Entry 5N8N (electron microscopy, 3.28 A resolution); this record covers chains D and P of the 30 polymer chains in the assembly.

== Chain D (and P) ==
Molecule: EvpB family type VI secretion protein
From: Pseudomonas aeruginosa
Notes: chain P of this document is another copy of the same molecule, construct and numbering; everything in this record applies to it too
UniProt: A0A0E1AL03 (A0A0E1AL03_PSEAI); residues 38-498 here = UniProt positions 38-498
Sequence (461 residues; each row starts with the number of its first residue):
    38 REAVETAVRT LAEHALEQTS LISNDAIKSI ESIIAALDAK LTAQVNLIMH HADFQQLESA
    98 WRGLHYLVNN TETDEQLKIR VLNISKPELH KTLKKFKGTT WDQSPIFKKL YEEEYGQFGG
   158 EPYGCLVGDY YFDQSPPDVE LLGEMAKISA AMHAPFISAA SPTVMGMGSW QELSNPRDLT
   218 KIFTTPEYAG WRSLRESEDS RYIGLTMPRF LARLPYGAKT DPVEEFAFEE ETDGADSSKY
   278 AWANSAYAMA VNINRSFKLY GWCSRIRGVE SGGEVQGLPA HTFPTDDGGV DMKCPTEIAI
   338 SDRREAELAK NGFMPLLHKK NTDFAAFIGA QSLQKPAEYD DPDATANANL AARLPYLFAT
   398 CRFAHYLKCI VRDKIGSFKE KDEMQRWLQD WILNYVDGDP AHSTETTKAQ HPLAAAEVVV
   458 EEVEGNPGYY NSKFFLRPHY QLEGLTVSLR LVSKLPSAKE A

== How chain D and chain P interact ==
Contacting residue pairs - 110 pairs, chain D then chain P:
  Ser211(D) with Lys145(P)
  Arg214(D) with Gln140(P)
  Ser301(D) with Phe415(P)
  Arg302(D) with Phe415(P)
  Arg304(D) with Ile412(P); Gly413(P)
  Gly305(D) with Ile412(P)
  Val306(D) with Phe155(P), hydrophobic; Ile412(P)
  Glu307(D) with Asp410(P)
  Ser308(D) with Gly413(P), hydrogen bond (side chain-backbone)
  Ala336(D) with Gln154(P)
  Ile337(D) with Gln154(P)
  Ser338(D) with Glu149(P), hydrogen bond; Gly153(P); Gln154(P)
  Asp339(D) with Gly153(P), hydrogen bond (backbone-backbone); Lys405(P), salt bridge; Arg409(P), salt bridge
  Arg340(D) with Asp139(P), salt bridge; Phe144(P); Tyr148(P); Glu149(P), salt bridge
  Leu354(D) with Phe155(P), hydrophobic
  His355(D) with Gln154(P), hydrogen bond (backbone-side chain)
  Lys356(D) with Phe155(P); Gly156(P)
  Lys357(D) with Glu150(P); Glu151(P), salt bridge; Phe155(P), hydrogen bond (backbone-backbone); Gly156(P)
  Ile365(D) with Ile412(P), hydrophobic
  Pro379(D) with Glu461(P); Gly462(P)
  Thr382(D) with Gly462(P)
  Asn386(D) with Gly462(P); Pro464(P)
  Leu387(D) with Pro464(P), hydrophobic
  Arg390(D) with Asn463(P), hydrogen bond; Pro464(P); Tyr466(P)
  His439(D) with Asp419(P), salt bridge; Glu420(P)
  Arg474(D) with Glu417(P), salt bridge
  His476(D) with Phe415(P)
  Tyr477(D) with Phe415(P); Lys416(P), hydrogen bond (backbone-backbone); Glu417(P)
  Gln478(D) with Gly413(P); Ser414(P); Phe415(P); Gly465(P)
  Leu479(D) with Lys411(P); Ile412(P); Gly413(P), hydrogen bond (backbone-backbone); Ser414(P), hydrogen bond (backbone-backbone); Lys416(P); Met421(P), hydrophobic; Gly465(P); Tyr467(P), hydrophobic
  Glu480(D) with Ile412(P); Pro464(P); Gly465(P), hydrogen bond (backbone-backbone); Tyr466(P)
  Gly481(D) with Gly465(P), hydrogen bond (backbone-backbone); Tyr466(P); Tyr467(P), hydrogen bond (backbone-backbone)
  Leu482(D) with Val408(P), hydrophobic; Met421(P), hydrophobic; Leu425(P), hydrophobic; Tyr467(P)
  Thr483(D) with Tyr467(P), hydrogen bond (backbone-backbone); Asn468(P), hydrogen bond; Ser469(P), hydrogen bond (backbone-backbone)
  Val484(D) with Leu404(P), hydrophobic; Ser469(P); Phe471(P), hydrophobic
  Ser485(D) with Ser469(P), hydrogen bond (backbone-backbone); Lys470(P); Phe471(P), hydrogen bond (backbone-backbone)
  Leu486(D) with Thr397(P); Ala401(P), hydrophobic; Phe471(P)
  Arg487(D) with Lys470(P); Phe471(P), hydrogen bond (backbone-backbone); Phe472(P); Leu473(P), hydrogen bond (backbone-backbone)
  Leu488(D) with Asn384(P); Tyr393(P), hydrophobic; Thr397(P); Leu473(P), hydrophobic; Pro475(P)
  Val489(D) with Asn384(P); Phe472(P), hydrophobic; Leu473(P), hydrogen bond (backbone-backbone); Arg474(P); Pro475(P)
  Ser490(D) with Ala383(P); Asn384(P), hydrogen bond (backbone-side chain); Leu387(P); Arg474(P), hydrogen bond (backbone-side chain); Tyr477(P), hydrogen bond
  Leu492(D) with Ala452(P), hydrophobic; Phe472(P)
  Pro493(D) with Phe472(P), hydrophobic
  Ser494(D) with Glu454(P), hydrogen bond
  Lys496(D) with Ala452(P); Arg474(P)
  Glu497(D) with Asp378(P); Asp380(P)
Other interface residues (no listed pair), chain D (51 interface residues in all): Phe361, Ala383, Lys445, Ala446, Lys491
Other interface residues (no listed pair), chain P (57 interface residues in all): Thr136, Leu394, Glu459

== Summary ==
The interface between chain D and chain P involves 51 residues on one side and 57 on the other; the contacts
include 24 hydrogen bonds and 7 salt bridges. Polar contacts include Asp339(D)-Lys405(P), Asp339(D)-Arg409(P)
and Arg340(D)-Asp139(P).
Both chains are EvpB family type VI secretion protein (Pseudomonas aeruginosa). Entry 5N8N (Contracted sheath
of a Pseudomonas aeruginosa type six secretion system consisting of TssB1 and TssC1) was determined by
electron microscopy.
